PDB entry 2SKD | X-ray diffraction, 2.40 A resolution | chain A

# Chain A
Protein: Pyridoxal phosphorylase B
Organism: Oryctolagus cuniculus
Notes: EC 2.4.1.1
Reference sequence: P00489 (PHS2_RABIT); residues 1-842 here correspond to UniProt positions 2-843 (UniProt number = residue number + 1)
Sequence (842 residues; each row starts with the number of its first residue):
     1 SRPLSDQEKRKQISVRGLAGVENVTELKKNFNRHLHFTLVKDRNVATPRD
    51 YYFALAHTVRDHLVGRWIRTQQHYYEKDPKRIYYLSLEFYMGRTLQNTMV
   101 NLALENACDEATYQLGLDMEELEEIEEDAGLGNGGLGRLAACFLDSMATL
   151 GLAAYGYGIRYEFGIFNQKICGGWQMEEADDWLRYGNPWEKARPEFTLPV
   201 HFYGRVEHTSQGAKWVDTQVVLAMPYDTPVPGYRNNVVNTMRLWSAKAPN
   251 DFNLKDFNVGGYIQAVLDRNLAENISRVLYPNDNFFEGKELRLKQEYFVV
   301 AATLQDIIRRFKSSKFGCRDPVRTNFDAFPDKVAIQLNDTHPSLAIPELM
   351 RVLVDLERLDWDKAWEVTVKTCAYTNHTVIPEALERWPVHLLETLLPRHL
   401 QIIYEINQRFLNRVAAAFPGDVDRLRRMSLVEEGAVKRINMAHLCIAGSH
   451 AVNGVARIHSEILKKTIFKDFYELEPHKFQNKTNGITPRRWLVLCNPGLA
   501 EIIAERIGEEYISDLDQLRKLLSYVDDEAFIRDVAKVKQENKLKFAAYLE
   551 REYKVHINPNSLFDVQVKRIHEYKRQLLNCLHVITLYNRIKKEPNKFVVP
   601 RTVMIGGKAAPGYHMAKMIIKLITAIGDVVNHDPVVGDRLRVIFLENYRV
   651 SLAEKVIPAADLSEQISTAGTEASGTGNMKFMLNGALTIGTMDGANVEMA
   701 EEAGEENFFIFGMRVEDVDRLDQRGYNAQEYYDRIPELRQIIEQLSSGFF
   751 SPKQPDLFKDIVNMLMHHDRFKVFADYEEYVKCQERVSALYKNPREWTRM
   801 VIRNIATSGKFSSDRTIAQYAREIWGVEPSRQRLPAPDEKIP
Disordered / not traced: 1-12
Covalently attached groups: pyridoxal phosphate (PLP) linked to Lys680
Small-molecule neighbours:
  - alpha-D-glucopyranose (GLC): Gly135, Leu136, Leu139, Asn284, His377, Val455, Asn484, Tyr573, Glu672, Ala673, Ser674, Gly675, Thr676
  - inosinic acid (IMP): Asp42, Asn44, Val45, Gln71, Gln72, Tyr75, Tyr155, Arg242, Arg309, Arg310
  - pyridoxal phosphate (PLP): Tyr90, Gly134, Gly135, Arg138, Trp491, Tyr648, Arg649, Val650, Ala653, Thr676, Gly677

# In short
Chain A binds alpha-D-glucopyranose and inosinic acid. Pyridoxal phosphate is covalently linked to Lys680.
Chain A is Pyridoxal phosphorylase B (Oryctolagus cuniculus); the structure, Pyridoxal phosphorylase B in
complex with phosphate, glucose and inosine-5'-monophosphate, was determined by X-ray diffraction together
with 2SKC and 2SKE from the same study.
